4DZW - chain A; structure by X-ray diffraction, 3.05 A resolution.

[Chain A]
Name: Farnesyl pyrophosphate synthase
Organism: Trypanosoma cruzi
Notes: EC 2.5.1.10
UniProt: Q95WL3 (Q95WL3_TRYCR); residues 1-362 here = UniProt positions 1-362
Chain sequence (362 residues; row label = number of the first residue in the row):
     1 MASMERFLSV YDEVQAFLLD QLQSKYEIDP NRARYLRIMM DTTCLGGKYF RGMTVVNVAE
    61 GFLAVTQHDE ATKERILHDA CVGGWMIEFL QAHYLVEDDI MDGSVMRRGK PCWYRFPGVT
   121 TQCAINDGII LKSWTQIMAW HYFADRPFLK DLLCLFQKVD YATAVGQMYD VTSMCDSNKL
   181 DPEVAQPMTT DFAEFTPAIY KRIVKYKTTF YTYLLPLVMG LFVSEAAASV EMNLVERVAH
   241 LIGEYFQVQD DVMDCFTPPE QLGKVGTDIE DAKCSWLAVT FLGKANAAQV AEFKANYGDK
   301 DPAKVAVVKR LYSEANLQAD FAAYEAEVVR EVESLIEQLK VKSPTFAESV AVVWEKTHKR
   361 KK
Disordered / not traced: 361-362
Modified positions: Met1 (n-formylmethionine; FME)
Ion coordination: Mg2+ site 1: Asp102 (together with 0MQ); Mg2+ site 2: Asp250 (together with 0MQ)
Ligand contacts:
  - 0MQ ([2-(cyclohexylamino)ethane-1,1-diyl]bisphosphonic acid): Tyr94, Leu95, Asp98, Arg107, Thr163, Gln167, Asp170, Lys207, Tyr211, Gln247, Asp250, Asp251, Lys264, Lys273
  - 3-methylbut-3-enyl trihydrogen diphosphate (IPE): Gly47, Lys48, Tyr49, Phe50, Arg51, Glu88, Gln91, Leu95, Arg107, Arg108, Tyr211, Phe246, Asp250
What the authors report for this chain:
  - conformationally variable residues (side-chain flip): Gln167, Tyr211
  - binding site for 3-methylbut-3-enyl trihydrogen diphosphate: Tyr211
  - specificity-determining residues: His93, Tyr94, Ile129 (proposed by the authors, not directly observed)

[In short]
Ligands of chain A: compound 0MQ and 3-methylbut-3-enyl trihydrogen diphosphate. From the paper: a binding
site for 3-methylbut-3-enyl trihydrogen diphosphate at Tyr211; specificity determinants His93, Tyr94 and
Ile129.
Chain A is Farnesyl pyrophosphate synthase (Trypanosoma cruzi); the structure, Crystal Structure of
Trypanosome cruzi farnesyl diphosphate synthase in complex with
[2-(cyclohexylamino)ethane-1,1-diyl]bisphosphonic acid and Mg2+, was determined by X-ray diffraction together
with 4DWB, 4DWG, 4DXJ and 4E1E from the same study.
